PDB entry 8X2U | electron microscopy, 3.57 A resolution | chains E and J of the 20 polymer chains in the assembly

# Chain E
Protein: Nucleoside diphosphate kinase homolog 5
From: Mus musculus
Reference sequence: Q99MH5 (NDK5_MOUSE); numbering as in UniProt (aligned over 1-211)
Chain sequence (225 residues; row label = number of the first residue in the row; numbers below 1 keep their minus sign (Met-13 is residue -13)):
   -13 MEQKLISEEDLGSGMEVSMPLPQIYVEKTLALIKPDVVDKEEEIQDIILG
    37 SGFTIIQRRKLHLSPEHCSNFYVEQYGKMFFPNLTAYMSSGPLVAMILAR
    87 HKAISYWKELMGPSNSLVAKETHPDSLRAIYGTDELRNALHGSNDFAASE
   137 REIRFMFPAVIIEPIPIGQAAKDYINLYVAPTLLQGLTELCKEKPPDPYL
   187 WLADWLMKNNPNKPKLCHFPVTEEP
Not modelled in the structure: -13 to 4, 206-211
Differences from the reference sequence: initiating methionine (-13); expression tag (-12 to 0)

# Chain J
Protein: Radial spoke head protein 4 homolog A
From: Mus musculus
Reference sequence: Q8BYM7 (RSH4A_MOUSE); residue numbers follow UniProt; this construct covers 1-716
Chain sequence (716 residues; numbered 1 to 716; the number before each row is that of its first residue):
     1 MENSTSLKQEKENQEPGEAERLWQGESDVSPQEPGPPSPEYREEEQRTDT
    51 EPAPRMSPSWSHQSRVSLSTGDLTAGPEVSSSPPPPPLQFHSTPLNTETT
   101 QDPVAASPTEKTANGIADTGTPYSDPWESSSAAKQSTSHYTSHAEESTFP
   151 QSQTPQPDLCGLRDASRNKSKHKGLRFDLLQEEGSDSNCDPDQPEVGASE
   201 AAQSMLEVAIQNAKAYLLSTSSKSGLNLYDHLSKVLTKILDERPADAVDI
   251 IENISQDVKMAHFNKKLDTLHNEYEMLPAYEIAETQKALFLQGHLEGADS
   301 ELEEEMAESSLPNVMESAYYFEQAGVGLGTDETYRVFLALKQLTDTHPIQ
   351 RCRFWGKILGLEMNYIVAEVEFRDGEDEEEVEEEGIAEERDNGGSEAGEE
   401 EEEELPKSLYKAPQVIPKEESRTGANKYVYFVCNVPGRPWVRLPSVTPAQ
   451 IVTARKIKKFFTGRLDAAVISYPPFPGNESNYLRAQIARISAGTHVSPLG
   501 FYQFGEEEGEEEEVEGGRDSYEENPDFEGIQVIDLVESLSNWVHHVQYIL
   551 PQGRCNWFNPIQKDEDEEEEEEEDEEKGEEPDYIEQEVGPPLLTPISEDL
   601 GIQNIPSWTTQLSSNLIPQYAIAVLRSNLWPGAYAFSNGKKFENFYIGWG
   651 HKYCVENYTPPSPPPVYQEYPSGPEITEMNDPSVEEEQAFRMTQEPVALS
   701 TEENEGTEDEDEDDED
Not modelled in the structure: 1-204, 262-270, 292-309, 378-410, 505-518, 562-584, 694-716

# Interface between chain E and chain J
Residue-residue contacts (26; chain E residue first):
  Ile10(E) with Ile210(J), hydrophobic; Lys214(J)
  Val12(E) with Gln211(J); Lys214(J)
  Glu13(E) with Gln211(J)
  Lys14(E) with Leu218(J)
  Thr40(E) with Ala215(J)
  Ile41(E) with Ser219(J)
  Ile42(E) with Ala215(J); Leu218(J); Ser219(J); Thr220(J), hydrogen bond (backbone-backbone)
  Gln43(E) with Thr220(J), hydrogen bond
  Arg45(E) with Asn272(J), hydrogen bond
  Lys46(E) with His271(J); Asn272(J); Glu273(J), hydrogen bond (backbone-backbone)
  Leu47(E) with His271(J); Asn272(J)
  His48(E) with His271(J), hydrogen bond (backbone-backbone); Glu273(J), salt bridge
  Pro78(E) with Glu273(J)
  Arg86(E) with Gln211(J), hydrogen bond (backbone-side chain)
  His87(E) with Val208(J); Gln211(J), hydrogen bond (backbone-side chain)
  Ile147(E) with Asp230(J)
Also at the interface, not in a pair above, chain E (18 interface residues in all): Tyr11, Ala85
Also at the interface, not in a pair above, chain J (13 interface residues in all): Lys234

# Summary
18 residues of chain E and 13 residues of chain J are in contact; the contacts include 7 hydrogen bonds and 1
salt bridge. Polar pairs include His48(E)-Glu273(J), Gln43(E)-Thr220(J) and Arg45(E)-Asn272(J).
Here chain E is Nucleoside diphosphate kinase homolog 5 and chain J is Radial spoke head protein 4 homolog A,
both from Mus musculus. Entry 8X2U (Radial spoke head-neck dimer) was determined by electron microscopy,
deposited together with 8WZB.
